8J9K - chains C and D of the 3 polymer chains in the assembly; structure by electron microscopy, 3.50 A resolution.

[Chain C]
Molecule: Beta-arrestin-2
Organism: Rattus norvegicus
Reference sequence: P29067 (ARRB2_RAT); the author numbering skips numbers that UniProt does not, so the offset changes along the chain: 6-349 = UniProt 6-349; 351-399 = UniProt 350-398
Chain sequence (393 residues; numbered 6 to 399; 1 number in that range is skipped by the numbering (no residue carries it; nothing is unmodelled there); the number before each row is that of its first residue):
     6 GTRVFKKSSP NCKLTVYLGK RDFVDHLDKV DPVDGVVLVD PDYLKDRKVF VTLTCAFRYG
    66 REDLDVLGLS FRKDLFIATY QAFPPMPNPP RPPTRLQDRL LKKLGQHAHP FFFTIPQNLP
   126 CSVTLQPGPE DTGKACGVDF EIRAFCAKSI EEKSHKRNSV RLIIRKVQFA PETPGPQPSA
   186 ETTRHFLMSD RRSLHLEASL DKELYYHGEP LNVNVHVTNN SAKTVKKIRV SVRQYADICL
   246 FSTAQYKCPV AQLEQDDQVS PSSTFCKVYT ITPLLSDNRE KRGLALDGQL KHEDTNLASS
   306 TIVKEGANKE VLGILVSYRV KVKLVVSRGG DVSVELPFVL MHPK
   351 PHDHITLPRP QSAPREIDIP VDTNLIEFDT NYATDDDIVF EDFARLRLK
Disordered / not traced: 351-384
Curated features (UniProtKB/Swiss-Prot):
  - motif: Asp387 to Arg397 ([DE]-X(1,2)-F-X-X-[FL]-X-X-X-R motif)
  - modified residue: Tyr48 (Phosphotyrosine), Pro176 (Hydroxyproline), Pro181 (Hydroxyproline), Ser362 (Phosphoserine), Thr384 (Phosphothreonine)

[Chain D]
Molecule: Fab6 heavy chain
Organism: Mus musculus
Chain sequence (125 residues; numbered 26 to 150; the number before each row is that of its first residue):
    26 SEVQLVESGG GLVQPGGSLR LSCAASGFNF SSSYIHWVRQ APGKGLEWVA SISSYYGYTS
    86 YADSVKGRFT ISADTSKNTA YLQMNSLRAE DTAVYYCARQ GYYYNSYMQG ALDYWGQGTL
   146 VTVSS
Cystine bridges: Cys48-Cys122

[Interface between chain C and chain D]
Pairs across the interface - 23 pairs, chain C then chain D:
  Tyr85(C) with Tyr127(D), hydrogen bond
  Pro90(C) with Tyr128(D), hydrophobic
  Pro94(C) with Ser57(D); Tyr127(D)
  Arg96(C) with Ser57(D); Tyr80(D)
  Pro97(C) with Ser56(D); Ser57(D); Tyr80(D); Tyr81(D), hydrogen bond (backbone-side chain)
  Pro98(C) with Tyr81(D); Tyr127(D), hydrophobic; Tyr132(D), hydrophobic
  Thr99(C) with Tyr81(D)
  Arg100(C) with Tyr81(D); Tyr83(D)
  Asp103(C) with Tyr132(D), hydrogen bond
  Leu106(C) with Tyr132(D), hydrophobic
  Lys107(C) with Gln134(D)
  Gln111(C) with Ser131(D)
  Ala113(C) with Tyr128(D), hydrogen bond (backbone-side chain)
  His114(C) with Tyr128(D)
  Pro115(C) with Tyr128(D)
Interface residues without a listed pair, chain C (17 interface residues in all): Phe88, Asn93
Interface residues without a listed pair, chain D (14 interface residues in all): Asn54, Ser58, Tyr59, Asn130

[In short]
The interface between chain C and chain D involves 17 residues on one side and 14 on the other; the contacts
include 4 hydrogen bonds. Polar contacts include Tyr85(C)-Tyr127(D), Pro97(C)-Tyr81(D) and
Asp103(C)-Tyr132(D).
Here chain C is Beta-arrestin-2 (Rattus norvegicus) and chain D is Fab6 heavy chain (Mus musculus). Entry 8J9K
(Structure of basal beta-arrestin2) was determined by electron microscopy together with 8GO9, 8J8R, 8J8V,
8J8Z, 8J97 and 8JAF from the same study.
